Entry 9JTS (electron microscopy, 3.36 A resolution); this record covers chains A and C of the 10 polymer chains in the assembly.

== Chain A (and C) ==
Molecule: V(D)J recombination-activating protein 1
Organism: Mus musculus
Notes: EC 3.1.-.-, 2.3.2.27; chain C of this document is another copy of the same molecule, construct and numbering; everything in this record applies to it too
UniProtKB: P15919 (RAG1_MOUSE); residue numbers follow UniProt; this construct covers 1-1040
Chain sequence (1040 residues; row label = number of the first residue in the row):
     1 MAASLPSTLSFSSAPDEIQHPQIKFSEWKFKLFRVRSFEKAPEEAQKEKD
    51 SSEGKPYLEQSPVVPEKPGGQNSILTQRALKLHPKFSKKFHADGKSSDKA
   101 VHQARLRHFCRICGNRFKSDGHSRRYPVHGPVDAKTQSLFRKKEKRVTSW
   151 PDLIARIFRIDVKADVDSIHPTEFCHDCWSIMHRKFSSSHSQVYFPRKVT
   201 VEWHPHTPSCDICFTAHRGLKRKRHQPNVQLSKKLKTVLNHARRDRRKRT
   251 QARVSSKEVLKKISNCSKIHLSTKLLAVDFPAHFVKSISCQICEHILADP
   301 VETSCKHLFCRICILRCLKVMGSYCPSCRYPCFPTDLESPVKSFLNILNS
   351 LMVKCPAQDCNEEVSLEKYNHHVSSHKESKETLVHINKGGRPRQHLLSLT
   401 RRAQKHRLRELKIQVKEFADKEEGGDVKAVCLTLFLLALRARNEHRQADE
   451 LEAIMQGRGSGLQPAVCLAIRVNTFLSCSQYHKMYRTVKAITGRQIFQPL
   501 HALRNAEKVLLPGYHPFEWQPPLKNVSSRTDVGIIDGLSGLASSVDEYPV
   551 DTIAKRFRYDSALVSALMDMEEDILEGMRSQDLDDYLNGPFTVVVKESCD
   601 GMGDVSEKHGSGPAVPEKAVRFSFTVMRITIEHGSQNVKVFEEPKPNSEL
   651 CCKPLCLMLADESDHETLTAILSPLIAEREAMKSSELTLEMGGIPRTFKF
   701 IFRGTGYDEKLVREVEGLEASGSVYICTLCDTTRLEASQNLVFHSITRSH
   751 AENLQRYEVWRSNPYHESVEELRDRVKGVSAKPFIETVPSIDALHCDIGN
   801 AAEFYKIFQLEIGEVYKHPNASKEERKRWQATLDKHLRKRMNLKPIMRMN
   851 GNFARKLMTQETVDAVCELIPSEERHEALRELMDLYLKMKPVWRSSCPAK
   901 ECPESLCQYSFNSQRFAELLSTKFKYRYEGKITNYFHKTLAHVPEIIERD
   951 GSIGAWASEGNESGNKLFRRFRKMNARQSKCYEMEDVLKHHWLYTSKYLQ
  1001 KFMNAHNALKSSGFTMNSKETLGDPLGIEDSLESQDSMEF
Unresolved in the structure: 1-390, 1009-1040 (chain C: 1-384, 1008-1040)
Bound ions: Ca2+: Asp-600 (shared with 1 residue of chain F); Zn2+: Cys-727, Cys-730, His-937, His-942

== Chain A / chain C interface ==
Pairs across the interface (108):
  Leu-396(A) / Glu-423(C)
  Leu-396(A) / Ala-429(C)  hydrophobic
  Leu-396(A) / Val-430(C)  hydrophobic
  Leu-396(A) / Thr-433(C)
  Arg-401(A) / Arg-440(C)
  Gln-404(A) / Thr-433(C)
  Gln-404(A) / Leu-437(C)
  Arg-407(A) / Phe-418(C)
  Arg-407(A) / Glu-422(C)  salt bridge
  Arg-407(A) / Glu-423(C)  salt bridge
  Glu-410(A) / Phe-418(C)
  Leu-411(A) / Phe-418(C)  hydrophobic
  Leu-411(A) / Leu-434(C)  hydrophobic
  Phe-418(A) / Leu-408(C)  hydrophobic
  Phe-418(A) / Glu-410(C)
  Phe-418(A) / Leu-411(C)  hydrophobic
  Glu-422(A) / Arg-393(C)  salt bridge
  Glu-422(A) / Arg-407(C)  hydrogen bond (backbone-side chain)
  Glu-423(A) / Leu-396(C)
  Glu-423(A) / Arg-407(C)  salt bridge
  Asp-426(A) / His-395(C)  salt bridge
  Lys-428(A) / Phe-435(C)
  Ala-429(A) / Leu-397(C)  hydrophobic
  Val-430(A) / Leu-396(C)  hydrophobic
  Cys-431(A) / Leu-434(C)  hydrophobic
  Cys-431(A) / Phe-435(C)  hydrophobic
  Leu-432(A) / Phe-435(C)  hydrophobic
  Thr-433(A) / Leu-396(C)
  Thr-433(A) / Gln-404(C)  hydrogen bond
  Leu-434(A) / Leu-408(C)  hydrophobic
  Leu-434(A) / Leu-411(C)  hydrophobic
  Leu-434(A) / Cys-431(C)  hydrophobic
  Phe-435(A) / Lys-428(C)
  Phe-435(A) / Cys-431(C)  hydrophobic
  Phe-435(A) / Leu-432(C)  hydrophobic
  Leu-437(A) / Leu-408(C)  hydrophobic
  Leu-437(A) / Lys-412(C)
  Leu-439(A) / Lys-428(C)
  Arg-440(A) / Arg-401(C)
  Arg-440(A) / Gln-404(C)
  Glu-444(A) / Lys-428(C)
  Arg-446(A) / Gln-495(C)
  Arg-446(A) / Gln-498(C)  hydrogen bond
  Glu-450(A) / Ile-454(C)
  Glu-450(A) / Ser-460(C)
  Glu-450(A) / Arg-494(C)  salt bridge
  Leu-451(A) / Leu-451(C)  hydrophobic
  Ala-453(A) / Arg-494(C)
  Ile-454(A) / Glu-450(C)
  Gly-459(A) / Thr-492(C)
  Gly-459(A) / Arg-494(C)
  Ser-460(A) / Arg-494(C)
  Leu-462(A) / Ile-491(C)  hydrophobic
  Leu-462(A) / Thr-492(C)
  Ile-470(A) / Met-484(C)  hydrophobic
  Ile-470(A) / Thr-487(C)
  Ile-470(A) / Val-488(C)  hydrophobic
  Asn-473(A) / Gln-480(C)
  Asn-473(A) / Lys-483(C)
  Thr-474(A) / Leu-476(C)
  Thr-474(A) / Gln-480(C)
  Leu-476(A) / Thr-474(C)
  Gln-480(A) / Phe-475(C)
  Lys-483(A) / Asn-473(C)  hydrogen bond (side chain-backbone)
  Met-484(A) / Ile-470(C)  hydrophobic
  Met-484(A) / Thr-474(C)
  Met-484(A) / Leu-476(C)  hydrophobic
  Met-484(A) / Met-484(C)  hydrophobic
  Arg-486(A) / Met-1003(C)  hydrogen bond (side chain-backbone)
  Arg-486(A) / His-1006(C)  hydrogen bond
  Thr-487(A) / Phe-1002(C)  hydrogen bond (side chain-backbone)
  Thr-487(A) / Met-1003(C)
  Val-488(A) / Ile-470(C)  hydrophobic
  Ala-490(A) / Ala-1005(C)
  Ile-491(A) / Arg-458(C)
  Ile-491(A) / Val-466(C)  hydrophobic
  Ile-491(A) / Phe-1002(C)
  Ile-491(A) / Ala-1005(C)  hydrophobic
  Thr-492(A) / Arg-458(C)
  Thr-492(A) / Gly-459(C)  hydrogen bond (side chain-backbone)
  Thr-492(A) / Ser-460(C)
  Arg-494(A) / Arg-494(C)
  Ile-496(A) / Ile-496(C)  hydrophobic
  Phe-497(A) / Phe-497(C)  hydrophobic
  Glu-607(A) / Arg-838(C)  salt bridge
  Glu-607(A) / Lys-844(C)  salt bridge
  His-609(A) / Asn-842(C)
  His-609(A) / Lys-844(C)
  His-609(A) / Lys-856(C)
  Gly-610(A) / Asn-842(C)  hydrogen bond (backbone-backbone)
  Ser-611(A) / Asn-842(C)  hydrogen bond (backbone-side chain)
  Pro-613(A) / Arg-838(C)
  Ala-614(A) / Arg-838(C)
  Arg-838(A) / Glu-607(C)  salt bridge
  Arg-838(A) / Ala-614(C)
  Asn-842(A) / His-609(C)
  Asn-842(A) / Gly-610(C)  hydrogen bond (side chain-backbone)
  Asn-842(A) / Ser-611(C)
  Leu-843(A) / His-609(C)
  Lys-844(A) / Glu-607(C)
  Lys-844(A) / His-609(C)
  Arg-970(A) / Met-974(C)  hydrogen bond
  Met-974(A) / Arg-970(C)
  Met-974(A) / Met-974(C)  hydrophobic
  Phe-1002(A) / Thr-487(C)  hydrogen bond (backbone-side chain)
  Met-1003(A) / Arg-486(C)
  Met-1003(A) / Thr-487(C)
  His-1006(A) / Arg-486(C)  hydrogen bond
Other interface residues (no listed pair), chain A (72 interface residues in all): Leu-408, Val-415, Ala-438, Arg-442, Gln-447, Met-455, Arg-458, Val-466, Glu-617, Lys-856, Lys-980
Other interface residues (no listed pair), chain C (73 interface residues in all): Val-415, Leu-439, Met-455, Gly-461, Leu-462, Ala-490, Lys-608, Leu-843, Asn-1004

== Summary ==
72 residues of chain A face 73 of chain C across their interface, with 14 hydrogen bonds and 9 salt bridges.
Polar contacts include Arg-407(A)/Glu-422(C), Arg-407(A)/Glu-423(C) and Glu-422(A)/Arg-393(C). Cys-727(A),
Cys-730(A), His-937(A) and His-942(A) coordinate Zn2+.
Both chains are V(D)J recombination-activating protein 1 (Mus musculus). Entry 9JTS (CryoEM structure of mouse
RAG SEC-1DNA (12RSS side)) was determined by electron microscopy, deposited together with 9JPU, 9JPX, 9JQN and
9JTU.
